Entry 4LF1 (X-ray diffraction, 2.38 A resolution); this record covers chains C and D of the 6 polymer chains in the assembly.

[Chain C (and D)]
Molecule: Ribulose bisphosphate carboxylase
Organism: Rhodopseudomonas palustris
Notes: EC 4.1.1.39; chain D of this document is another copy of the same molecule, construct and numbering; everything in this record applies to it too
Reference sequence: Q6N0W9 (RBL2_RHOPA); numbering as in UniProt (aligned over 1-461)
Chain sequence (481 residues; row label = number of the first residue in the row; numbers below 1 keep their minus sign (Met-19 is residue -19)):
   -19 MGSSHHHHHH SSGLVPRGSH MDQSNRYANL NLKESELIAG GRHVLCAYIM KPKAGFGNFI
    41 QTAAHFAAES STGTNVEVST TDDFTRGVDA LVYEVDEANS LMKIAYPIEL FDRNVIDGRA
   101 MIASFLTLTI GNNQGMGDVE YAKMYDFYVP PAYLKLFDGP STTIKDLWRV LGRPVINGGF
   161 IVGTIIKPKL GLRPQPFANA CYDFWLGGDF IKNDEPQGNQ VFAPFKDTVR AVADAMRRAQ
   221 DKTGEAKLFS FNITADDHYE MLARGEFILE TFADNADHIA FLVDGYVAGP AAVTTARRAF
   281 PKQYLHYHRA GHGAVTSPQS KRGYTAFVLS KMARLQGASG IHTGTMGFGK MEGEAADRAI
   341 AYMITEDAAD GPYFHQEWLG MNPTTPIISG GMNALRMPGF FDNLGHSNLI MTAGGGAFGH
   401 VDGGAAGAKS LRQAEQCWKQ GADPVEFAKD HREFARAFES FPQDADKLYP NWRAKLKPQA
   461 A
Not modelled in the structure: -19 to 0, 454-461 (chain D: -19 to 0, 458-461)
Construct notes: initiating methionine (-19); expression tag (-18 to 0)
Modified / non-standard residues: Lys192 (lysine nz-carboxylic acid; KCX)
Ion coordination: Mg2+: Lys192, Asp194, Glu195 (together with 2-carboxyarabinitol-1,5-diphosphate)
Residues lining bound ligands:
  - 2-carboxyarabinitol-1,5-diphosphate (CAP), molecule 1: Glu49, Thr54, Asn112
  - 2-carboxyarabinitol-1,5-diphosphate (CAP), molecule 2: Ile165, Lys167, Lys169, Lys192, Asp194, Glu195, His288, Arg289, His292, His322, Gly324, Lys330, Met331, Ser369, Gly370, Gly371, Ala393, Gly394, Gly395
Curated features (UniProtKB/Swiss-Prot):
  - active site (Proton acceptor): Lys167, His288
  - binding site (substrate): Asn112, Lys169, Arg289, His322, Ser369
  - binding site (Mg(2+)): Lys192, Asp194, Glu195
  - site: Lys330 (Transition state stabilizer)
  - modified residue: Lys192 (N6-carboxylysine)
What the authors report for this chain:
  - binding site for 2-carboxyarabinitol-1,5-diphosphate: Asn112
  - catalytic residues: Lys330 (citing earlier work)
  - binding site for 2-carboxyarabinitol-1,5-diphosphate: Thr54 (citing earlier work)
  - mutagenesis - A47V/M331A, I165V: decreased growth
  - mutagenesis - A47V, A47V/M331A, I165A, I165T, I165V, M331A, M331L: decreased catalytic activity
  - mutagenesis - A47V: unchanged growth
  - mutagenesis - I165A, I165T/M331L, M331A, M331L: abolished growth
  - mutagenesis - I165T/M331L: abolished catalytic activity

[How chain C and chain D interact]
Contacting residue pairs - 194 pairs, chain C then chain D:
  Lys33(C) - Glu332(D)  salt bridge
  Glu49(C) - Lys169(D)
  Glu49(C) - Lys330(D)  salt bridge
  Ser51(C) - Lys169(D)
  Ser51(C) - Leu170(D)
  Thr52(C) - Pro168(D)
  Thr52(C) - Lys169(D)  hydrogen bond (backbone-backbone)
  Thr52(C) - Leu170(D)
  Gly53(C) - Lys169(D)
  Thr54(C) - Lys330(D)  hydrogen bond
  Asn55(C) - Lys330(D)
  Val56(C) - Gly395(D)
  Glu57(C) - Gly399(D)
  Val58(C) - Gly395(D)
  Val58(C) - Phe398(D)
  Ser59(C) - Phe398(D)  hydrogen bond (side chain-backbone)
  Thr60(C) - Lys167(D)  hydrogen bond (side chain-backbone)
  Thr60(C) - Pro168(D)
  Thr60(C) - Leu172(D)
  Thr60(C) - Phe398(D)
  Asp62(C) - Arg173(D)  salt bridge
  Phe64(C) - Gly171(D)
  Phe64(C) - Arg173(D)
  Phe64(C) - Phe202(D)  hydrophobic
  Thr65(C) - Pro168(D)
  Thr65(C) - Leu170(D)
  Thr65(C) - Gly171(D)  hydrogen bond (side chain-backbone)
  Glu89(C) - Gln200(D)
  Glu89(C) - Val201(D)
  Glu89(C) - Phe202(D)
  Leu90(C) - Leu170(D)
  Leu90(C) - Gln200(D)  hydrogen bond (backbone-side chain)
  Phe91(C) - Gln200(D)
  Asp92(C) - Gly198(D)
  Asp92(C) - Asn199(D)  hydrogen bond (side chain-backbone)
  Asp92(C) - Gln200(D)
  Asp92(C) - Arg244(D)  salt bridge
  Arg93(C) - Asn199(D)  hydrogen bond (backbone-side chain)
  Arg93(C) - Val201(D)
  Arg93(C) - Arg244(D)  hydrogen bond (backbone-side chain)
  Asn94(C) - Asn199(D)
  Asn94(C) - Glu240(D)
  Val95(C) - Asn199(D)
  Val95(C) - Phe205(D)  hydrophobic
  Val95(C) - Glu240(D)  hydrogen bond (backbone-side chain)
  Ile96(C) - Asp237(D)
  Ile96(C) - Glu240(D)  hydrogen bond (backbone-side chain)
  Ile96(C) - Ala243(D)  hydrophobic
  Met101(C) - Thr234(D)
  Met101(C) - Ala235(D)  hydrophobic
  Met101(C) - Asp236(D)
  Met101(C) - Arg244(D)
  Ile102(C) - Asp236(D)  hydrogen bond (backbone-side chain)
  Ala103(C) - Asp236(D)  hydrogen bond (backbone-side chain)
  Leu106(C) - Val267(D)
  Thr107(C) - Glu195(D)
  Thr107(C) - Asp264(D)
  Thr107(C) - Val267(D)
  Leu108(C) - Leu170(D)  hydrophobic
  Ile110(C) - Gly291(D)
  Gly111(C) - Ala290(D)
  Gly111(C) - Gly291(D)  hydrogen bond (backbone-backbone)
  Asn112(C) - Lys169(D)
  Asn112(C) - Glu195(D)  hydrogen bond
  Asn112(C) - His288(D)
  Asn112(C) - Ala290(D)
  Asn112(C) - Gly291(D)
  Gln114(C) - Gly293(D)
  Gln114(C) - Ala294(D)
  Gly115(C) - Met331(D)
  Gly115(C) - Glu332(D)  hydrogen bond (backbone-backbone)
  Met116(C) - Met331(D)
  Gly117(C) - Lys330(D)  hydrogen bond (backbone-backbone)
  Gly117(C) - Met331(D)
  Glu120(C) - Gln299(D)
  Lys167(C) - Thr60(D)  hydrogen bond (backbone-side chain)
  Pro168(C) - Thr52(D)
  Pro168(C) - Thr60(D)
  Pro168(C) - Thr61(D)
  Pro168(C) - Thr65(D)
  Lys169(C) - Glu49(D)  hydrogen bond (side chain-backbone)
  Lys169(C) - Ser51(D)
  Lys169(C) - Thr52(D)  hydrogen bond (backbone-backbone)
  Lys169(C) - Gly53(D)
  Lys169(C) - Asn112(D)
  Leu170(C) - Ser51(D)
  Leu170(C) - Thr52(D)
  Leu170(C) - Thr65(D)
  Leu170(C) - Leu90(D)
  Leu170(C) - Leu108(D)  hydrophobic
  Gly171(C) - Phe64(D)
  Gly171(C) - Thr65(D)
  Leu172(C) - Thr60(D)
  Arg173(C) - Asp62(D)  salt bridge
  Arg173(C) - Phe64(D)
  Glu195(C) - Thr107(D)
  Glu195(C) - Asn112(D)  hydrogen bond
  Gly198(C) - Asp92(D)
  Asn199(C) - Asp92(D)  hydrogen bond (backbone-side chain)
  Asn199(C) - Arg93(D)  hydrogen bond (side chain-backbone)
  Asn199(C) - Asn94(D)
  Asn199(C) - Val95(D)
  Gln200(C) - Glu89(D)
  Gln200(C) - Leu90(D)  hydrogen bond (side chain-backbone)
  Gln200(C) - Asp92(D)
  Val201(C) - Arg93(D)
  Phe202(C) - Phe64(D)  hydrophobic
  Phe202(C) - Glu89(D)
  Phe205(C) - Val95(D)  hydrophobic
  Thr234(C) - Met101(D)
  Ala235(C) - Met101(D)  hydrophobic
  Asp236(C) - Met101(D)
  Asp236(C) - Ile102(D)  hydrogen bond (side chain-backbone)
  Asp236(C) - Ala103(D)  hydrogen bond (side chain-backbone)
  Asp236(C) - Ala271(D)
  Asp236(C) - Thr274(D)
  Asp237(C) - Ile96(D)
  Asp237(C) - Thr274(D)
  Asp237(C) - Arg278(D)  salt bridge
  His238(C) - His238(D)
  His238(C) - Tyr239(D)  hydrogen bond
  Tyr239(C) - His238(D)  hydrogen bond
  Tyr239(C) - Leu242(D)
  Glu240(C) - Asn94(D)
  Glu240(C) - Val95(D)  hydrogen bond (side chain-backbone)
  Glu240(C) - Ile96(D)  hydrogen bond (side chain-backbone)
  Leu242(C) - Tyr239(D)
  Ala243(C) - Ile96(D)  hydrophobic
  Arg244(C) - Asp92(D)  salt bridge
  Arg244(C) - Arg93(D)  hydrogen bond (side chain-backbone)
  Arg244(C) - Met101(D)
  Asp264(C) - Thr107(D)
  Tyr266(C) - Tyr266(D)
  Val267(C) - Leu106(D)
  Val267(C) - Thr107(D)
  Val267(C) - Pro270(D)
  Ala268(C) - Ala268(D)
  Ala268(C) - Gly269(D)
  Ala268(C) - Pro270(D)
  Ala268(C) - Ala271(D)
  Gly269(C) - Ala268(D)
  Pro270(C) - Val267(D)
  Pro270(C) - Ala268(D)
  Ala271(C) - Asp236(D)
  Ala271(C) - Ala268(D)
  Ala271(C) - Ala271(D)  hydrophobic
  Ala271(C) - Ala272(D)
  Ala272(C) - Ala271(D)
  Thr274(C) - Asp236(D)
  Thr274(C) - Asp237(D)
  Arg278(C) - Asp237(D)  salt bridge
  His288(C) - Asn112(D)
  Ala290(C) - Gly111(D)
  Ala290(C) - Asn112(D)
  Gly291(C) - Ile110(D)
  Gly291(C) - Gly111(D)  hydrogen bond (backbone-backbone)
  Gly291(C) - Asn112(D)
  Gly293(C) - Gln114(D)
  Gly293(C) - Arg302(D)  hydrogen bond (backbone-side chain)
  Ala294(C) - Gln114(D)
  Ala294(C) - Val295(D)  hydrophobic
  Ala294(C) - Arg302(D)
  Ala294(C) - Gly303(D)
  Val295(C) - Ala294(D)  hydrophobic
  Val295(C) - Val295(D)  hydrophobic
  Ser297(C) - Arg302(D)
  Gln299(C) - Tyr121(D)
  Gln299(C) - Arg302(D)  hydrogen bond
  Ser300(C) - Arg302(D)
  Arg302(C) - Gly293(D)  hydrogen bond (side chain-backbone)
  Arg302(C) - Ala294(D)
  Arg302(C) - Ser297(D)
  Arg302(C) - Gln299(D)  hydrogen bond
  Arg302(C) - Ser300(D)
  Arg302(C) - Glu332(D)  salt bridge
  Gly303(C) - Ala294(D)
  Lys330(C) - Glu49(D)  salt bridge
  Lys330(C) - Thr54(D)  hydrogen bond
  Lys330(C) - Asn55(D)
  Lys330(C) - Gly117(D)  hydrogen bond (backbone-backbone)
  Met331(C) - Asn112(D)
  Met331(C) - Gly115(D)
  Met331(C) - Met116(D)  hydrophobic
  Glu332(C) - Lys33(D)  salt bridge
  Glu332(C) - Gly115(D)  hydrogen bond (backbone-backbone)
  Glu332(C) - Met116(D)
  Glu332(C) - Gly117(D)
  Glu332(C) - Val119(D)
  Glu332(C) - Arg302(D)  salt bridge
  Gly395(C) - Val56(D)
  Phe398(C) - Val58(D)
  Phe398(C) - Ser59(D)  hydrogen bond (backbone-side chain)
  Phe398(C) - Thr60(D)
  Gly399(C) - Glu57(D)
Also at the interface, not in a pair above, chain C (99 interface residues in all): Thr61, Val68, Tyr121, Ala180, Pro196, Lys206, Asn232, Thr275, Lys301, Gly371, Phe441
Also at the interface, not in a pair above, chain D (100 interface residues in all): Val68, Phe91, Glu120, Ala180, Pro196, Lys206, Asn232, Thr275, Lys301, Gly371, Phe441

[Overview]
99 residues of chain C and 100 residues of chain D are in contact; the contacts include 40 hydrogen bonds and
12 salt bridges. Polar contacts include Lys33(C)-Glu332(D), Glu49(C)-Lys330(D) and Asp62(C)-Arg173(D). The
paper reports the catalytic residue Lys330(C); A47V, A47V/M331A and I165A of chain C, among others, reduce
catalytic activity; 8 substitutions were tested in all.
Chain C and chain D are both Ribulose bisphosphate carboxylase (Rhodopseudomonas palustris); the structure,
Hexameric Form II RuBisCO from Rhodopseudomonas palustris, activated and complexed with 2-CABP, was determined
by X-ray diffraction, deposited together with 4LF2.
